Entry 3S3W (X-ray diffraction, 2.60 A resolution); this record covers chains B and C of the 3 polymer chains in the assembly.

Chain B (and C):
Protein: Amiloride-sensitive cation channel 2, neuronal
Organism: Gallus gallus
Notes: fragment: sequence database residues 26-463; chain C of this document is another copy of the same molecule, construct and numbering; everything in this record applies to it too
UniProt: Q1XA76 (ACCN2_CHICK); residue numbers follow UniProt; this construct covers 26-463
Amino-acid sequence (459 residues; each row starts with the number of its first residue):
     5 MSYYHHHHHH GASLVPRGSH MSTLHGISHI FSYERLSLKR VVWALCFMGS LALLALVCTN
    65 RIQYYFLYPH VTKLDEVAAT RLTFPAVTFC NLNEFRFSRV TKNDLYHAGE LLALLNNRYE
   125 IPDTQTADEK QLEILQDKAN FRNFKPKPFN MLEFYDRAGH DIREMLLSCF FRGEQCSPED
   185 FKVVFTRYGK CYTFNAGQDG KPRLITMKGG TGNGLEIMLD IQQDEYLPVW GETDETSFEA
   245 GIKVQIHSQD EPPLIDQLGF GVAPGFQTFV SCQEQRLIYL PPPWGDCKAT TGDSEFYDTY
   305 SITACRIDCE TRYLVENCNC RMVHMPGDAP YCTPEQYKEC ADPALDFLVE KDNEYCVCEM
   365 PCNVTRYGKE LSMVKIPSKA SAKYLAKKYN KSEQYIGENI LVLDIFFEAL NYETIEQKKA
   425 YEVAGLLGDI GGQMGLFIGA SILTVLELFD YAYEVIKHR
Unresolved in the structure: 5-51, 295-298, 453-463 (chain C: 5-44, 295-299, 451-463)
Construct notes: expression tag (5-25)
Disulfides: Cys94-Cys195, Cys173-Cys180, Cys291-Cys366, Cys309-Cys362, Cys313-Cys360, Cys322-Cys344, Cys324-Cys336
Glycans and other covalent adducts: N-acetylglucosamine (NAG) linked to Asn367, Asn394
Swiss-Prot annotation at these positions:
  - motif: Gly443 to Ser445 (GAS motif)
  - site: Glu80 (Involved in channel desensitization), Asp356 (Involved in proton-dependent gating)
  - glycosylation (N-linked (GlcNAc...) asparagine): Asn367, Asn394
From the paper describing this entry:
  - specificity-determining residues: Phe174, Glu178, Gln179, Thr215, Phe351, Glu354 (by similarity / conservation)

Interface between chain B and chain C:
Residue-residue contacts - 99 pairs, chain B then chain C:
  Leu78(B) with Thr76(C), hydrogen bond (backbone-side chain); Leu78(C), hydrophobic
  Asp79(B) with His74(C), salt bridge; Thr76(C), hydrogen bond; Gln421(C), hydrogen bond
  Glu80(B) with Leu281(C); Tyr283(C), hydrogen bond (backbone-side chain); Arg370(C), salt bridge; Ile419(C)
  Ala82(B) with Met364(C), hydrogen bond (backbone-side chain)
  Arg176(B) with Glu354(C), hydrogen bond (side chain-backbone); Lys355(C), hydrogen bond (side chain-backbone); Asp356(C), hydrogen bond (side chain-backbone); Asn357(C), hydrogen bond
  Gly177(B) with Glu354(C); Lys355(C)
  Glu178(B) with Lys355(C)
  Met211(B) with Asn357(C)
  Lys212(B) with Arg310(C); Leu352(C), hydrogen bond (side chain-backbone); Asp356(C), salt bridge; Cys360(C), hydrogen bond (side chain-backbone)
  Gly213(B) with Gln261(C); Leu262(C); Arg310(C), hydrogen bond (backbone-side chain)
  Gly214(B) with Gln261(C); Leu262(C)
  Thr215(B) with Asp260(C), hydrogen bond (side chain-backbone); Gln261(C), hydrogen bond (backbone-backbone)
  Gly216(B) with Gln261(C), hydrogen bond (backbone-side chain); Val353(C); Glu354(C)
  Asn217(B) with Val353(C), hydrogen bond (side chain-backbone); Glu354(C)
  Met222(B) with Phe242(C), hydrophobic
  Phe270(B) with Phe270(C), hydrophobic
  Gln271(B) with Glu243(C)
  Phe273(B) with Lys247(C)
  Gln277(B) with Arg370(C)
  Glu374(B) with Arg370(C), salt bridge; Gly372(C); Lys373(C), salt bridge
  Leu375(B) with Leu375(C)
  Ser376(B) with Phe264(C); Gly265(C), hydrogen bond (side chain-backbone); Leu375(C)
  Met377(B) with Gly265(C); Val266(C), hydrogen bond (backbone-backbone); Ala267(C), hydrogen bond (backbone-backbone)
  Val378(B) with Leu96(C), hydrophobic; Glu243(C); Ala244(C); Ile246(C); Gly265(C); Val266(C); Ala267(C), hydrophobic
  Lys379(B) with Glu243(C); Ala244(C), hydrogen bond (backbone-backbone)
  Ile380(B) with Phe242(C); Glu243(C)
  Pro381(B) with Phe242(C)
  Ser382(B) with Gln227(C); Tyr230(C); Phe242(C), hydrogen bond (backbone-backbone); Glu243(C); Ala244(C)
  Lys383(B) with Gln227(C), hydrogen bond (backbone-side chain); Glu402(C), salt bridge
  Ala384(B) with Tyr230(C), hydrophobic; Leu231(C); Val233(C), hydrogen bond (backbone-backbone)
  Ser385(B) with Val233(C); Ser241(C); Phe242(C), hydrogen bond (side chain-backbone)
  Lys387(B) with Thr130(C); Ala131(C)
  Tyr388(B) with Thr130(C), hydrogen bond (backbone-side chain); Val233(C); Trp234(C); Gly235(C); Glu236(C), hydrogen bond; Phe242(C), hydrophobic
  Leu389(B) with Phe242(C), hydrophobic
  Lys391(B) with Thr128(C); Thr130(C)
  Lys392(B) with Glu236(C), salt bridge
  Glu412(B) with Arg370(C), salt bridge
  Leu414(B) with Leu281(C), hydrophobic; Tyr283(C)
  Gly432(B) with Val61(C)
  Gly436(B) with Leu57(C)
  Gln437(B) with Leu440(C)
  Gly439(B) with Cys50(C), hydrogen bond (backbone-side chain)
  Leu440(B) with Ser54(C); Ala444(C), hydrophobic
  Gly443(B) with Val46(C); Cys50(C)
  Ile446(B) with Val46(C)
  Leu447(B) with Trp47(C)
Other interface residues (no listed pair), chain B (54 interface residues in all): Val81, Arg85, Ile209, Val406, Phe410, Ala413, Gly435, Leu450
Other interface residues (no listed pair), chain C (63 interface residues in all): Pro232, Pro268, Gln279, Ile306, Val361, Val368, Tyr371, Met377, Gln437

Overview:
54 residues of chain B face 63 of chain C across their interface, with 27 hydrogen bonds and 8 salt bridges.
Polar pairs include Asp79(B)-His74(C), Glu80(B)-Arg370(C) and Lys212(B)-Asp356(C). N-acetylglucosamine is
covalently linked to Asn367(B) and Asn394(B). From the paper: specificity determinants Phe174(B), Glu178(B)
and Gln179(B) among others.
Both chains are Amiloride-sensitive cation channel 2, neuronal (Gallus gallus). Entry 3S3W (Structure of
chicken acid-sensing ion channel 1 at 2.6 a resolution and ph 7.5) was determined by X-ray diffraction (same
publication as 3S3X).
